1FZ8 - chains C and D of the 6 polymer chains in the assembly; structure by X-ray diffraction, 2.10 A resolution.

# Chain C (and D)
Name: Methane monooxygenase component A, beta chain
From: Methylococcus capsulatus
Notes: EC 1.14.13.25; chain D of this document is another copy of the same molecule, construct and numbering; everything in this record applies to it too
Reference sequence: P18798 (MEMB_METCA); numbering as in UniProt (aligned over 1-389)
Sequence (389 residues; each row starts with the number of its first residue):
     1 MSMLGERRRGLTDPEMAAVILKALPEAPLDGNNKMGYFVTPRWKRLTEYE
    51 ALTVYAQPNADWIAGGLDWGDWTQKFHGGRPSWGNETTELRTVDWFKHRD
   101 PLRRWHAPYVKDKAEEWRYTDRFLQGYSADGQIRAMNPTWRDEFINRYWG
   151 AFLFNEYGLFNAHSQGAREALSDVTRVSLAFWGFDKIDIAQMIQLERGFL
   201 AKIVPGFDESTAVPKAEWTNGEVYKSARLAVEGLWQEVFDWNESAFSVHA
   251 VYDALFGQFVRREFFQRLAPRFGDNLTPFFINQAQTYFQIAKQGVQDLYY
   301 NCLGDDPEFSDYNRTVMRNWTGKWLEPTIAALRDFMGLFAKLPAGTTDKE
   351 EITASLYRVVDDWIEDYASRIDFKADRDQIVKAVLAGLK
Not modelled in the structure: 1
Sequence notes: conflict Arg370 (Ala in P18798)
Metal / ion sites: Ca2+ site 1 near Asp348 (its only coordinating residue here); Ca2+ site 2: Asp376, Asp378
Residues lining bound ligands:
  - dibromomethane (2BM), molecule 1: Glu116, Asn282, Gln283, Thr286, Tyr287
  - dibromomethane (2BM), molecule 2: Tyr119, Arg122, Phe123
  - dibromomethane (2BM), molecule 3: Arg122, Gln125, Gly126
  - dibromomethane (2BM), molecule 4: Thr286, Gln289, Ile290, Gln293

# Interface between chain C and chain D
Contacting residue pairs (68):
  Met3(C) with Pro25(D); Ala27(D); Pro28(D)
  Leu4(C) with Leu24(D), hydrophobic
  Leu11(C) with Thr12(D)
  Thr12(C) with Leu11(D)
  Pro14(C) with Pro14(D); Ala18(D); Leu21(D), hydrophobic
  Ala18(C) with Pro14(D)
  Leu21(C) with Pro14(D), hydrophobic
  Leu24(C) with Leu4(D), hydrophobic
  Pro25(C) with Met3(D)
  Glu26(C) with Met3(D)
  Ala27(C) with Met3(D)
  Pro28(C) with Met3(D)
  Lys111(C) with Arg118(D)
  Asp112(C) with Arg118(D), salt bridge; Arg122(D), salt bridge
  Glu115(C) with Glu115(D); Arg118(D), salt bridge; Arg122(D), salt bridge
  Glu116(C) with Tyr119(D); Arg122(D), salt bridge
  Arg118(C) with Lys111(D); Asp112(D), salt bridge; Glu115(D), salt bridge
  Tyr119(C) with Glu116(D); Tyr119(D), hydrophobic; Phe279(D); Gln283(D), hydrogen bond
  Arg122(C) with Asp112(D), salt bridge; Glu115(D), salt bridge; Glu116(D), salt bridge; Thr286(D)
  Phe123(C) with Asn282(D)
  Gly126(C) with Gln289(D)
  Ala129(C) with Gln289(D)
  Asp130(C) with Gln258(D), hydrogen bond; Arg262(D), salt bridge; Gln285(D); Gln289(D), hydrogen bond
  Gln132(C) with Gln266(D)
  Arg134(C) with Arg262(D); Arg358(D); Asp362(D), salt bridge
  Gln258(C) with Asp130(D), hydrogen bond
  Arg262(C) with Asp130(D), salt bridge; Arg134(D)
  Gln266(C) with Gln132(D), hydrogen bond; Asn275(D), hydrogen bond (backbone-side chain)
  Pro270(C) with Pro270(D), hydrophobic; Asn275(D)
  Asn275(C) with Gln266(D), hydrogen bond (side chain-backbone); Pro270(D); Pro278(D)
  Pro278(C) with Asn275(D)
  Phe279(C) with Tyr119(D)
  Asn282(C) with Phe123(D)
  Gln283(C) with Tyr119(D), hydrogen bond
  Gln285(C) with Asp130(D); Gln132(D)
  Thr286(C) with Arg122(D)
  Gln289(C) with Gly126(D); Ala129(D); Asp130(D), hydrogen bond
  Arg358(C) with Arg134(D)
  Asp362(C) with Arg134(D), salt bridge
Also at the interface, not in a pair above, chain C (41 interface residues in all): Ala17, Lys292
Also at the interface, not in a pair above, chain D (40 interface residues in all): Ala17, Glu26

# Summary
The interface between chain C and chain D involves 41 residues on one side and 40 on the other, with 9
hydrogen bonds and 14 salt bridges. Among the polar pairs are Asp112(C)-Arg118(D), Asp112(C)-Arg122(D) and
Glu115(C)-Arg118(D). Ligands of chain C: 4 copies of dibromomethane.
Both chains are Methane monooxygenase component A, beta chain (Methylococcus capsulatus). Entry 1FZ8 (Methane
monooxygenase hydroxylase, form II cocrystallized with dibromomethane) was determined by X-ray diffraction
together with 1FZ9, 1FZH and 1FZI from the same study.
